7Z0H - chains C and K of the 19 polymer chains in the assembly; structure by electron microscopy, 2.60 A resolution.

[Chain C]
Molecule: DNA-directed RNA polymerases I and III subunit RPAC1
Source organism: Saccharomyces cerevisiae S288C
Reference sequence: P07703 (RPAC1_YEAST); residue numbers follow UniProt; this construct covers 1-335
Sequence (335 residues; each row starts with the number of its first residue):
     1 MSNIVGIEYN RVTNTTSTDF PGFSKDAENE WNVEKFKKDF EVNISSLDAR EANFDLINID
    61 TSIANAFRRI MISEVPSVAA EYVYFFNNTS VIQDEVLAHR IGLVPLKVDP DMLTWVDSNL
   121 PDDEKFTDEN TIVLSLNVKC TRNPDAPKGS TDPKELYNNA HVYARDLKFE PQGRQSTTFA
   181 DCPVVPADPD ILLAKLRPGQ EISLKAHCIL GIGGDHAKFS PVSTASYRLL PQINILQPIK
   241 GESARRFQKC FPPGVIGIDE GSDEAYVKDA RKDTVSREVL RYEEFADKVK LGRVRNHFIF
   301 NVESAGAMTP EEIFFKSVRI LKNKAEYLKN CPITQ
UniProt features mapped onto this chain:
  - modified residue: S2 (N-acetylserine), S17 (Phosphoserine)

[Chain K]
Molecule: DNA-directed RNA polymerases I and III subunit RPAC2
Source organism: Saccharomyces cerevisiae S288C
Reference sequence: P28000 (RPAC2_YEAST); residues 1-142 here = UniProt positions 1-142
Sequence (142 residues; numbered 1 to 142; the number before each row is that of its first residue):
     1 MTEDIEQKKT ATEVTPQEPK HIQEEEEQDV DMTGDEEQEE EPDREKIKLL TQATSEDGTS
    61 ASFQIVEEDH TLGNALRYVI MKNPDVEFCG YSIPHPSENL LNIRIQTYGE TTAVDALQKG
   121 LKDLMDLCDV VESKFTEKIK SM
Not modelled in the structure: 1-41
UniProt features mapped onto this chain:
  - modified residue (Phosphothreonine): T15, T33
  - cross-link: K134 (Glycyl lysine isopeptide (Lys-Gly) (interchain with G-Cter in ubiquitin))
Reported in the primary citation:
  - mutagenesis - T136E/K140E: unchanged growth

[Interface between chain C and chain K]
Contacting residue pairs (82; chain C residue first):
  D19(C) - Y78(K)  hydrogen bond
  D19(C) - K82(K)  salt bridge
  F20(C) - M81(K)
  P21(C) - M81(K)
  P21(C) - K82(K)
  P21(C) - P84(K)  hydrophobic
  N29(C) - K82(K)  hydrogen bond (backbone-side chain)
  E30(C) - K82(K)
  W31(C) - K82(K)  hydrogen bond (backbone-backbone)
  W31(C) - D123(K)  hydrogen bond
  W31(C) - L127(K)  hydrophobic
  V33(C) - D126(K)
  V33(C) - V130(K)  hydrophobic
  F36(C) - L127(K)  hydrophobic
  F36(C) - V130(K)  hydrophobic
  F36(C) - V131(K)  hydrophobic
  K37(C) - V130(K)
  K37(C) - K134(K)  hydrogen bond (backbone-side chain)
  F40(C) - V131(K)  hydrophobic
  F40(C) - K134(K)  hydrogen bond (backbone-side chain)
  E41(C) - K138(K)
  V42(C) - K134(K)
  V42(C) - F135(K)  hydrophobic
  V42(C) - K138(K)
  I44(C) - K138(K)
  I44(C) - I139(K)  hydrophobic
  I44(C) - M142(K)  hydrophobic
  L47(C) - I139(K)  hydrophobic
  L47(C) - M142(K)  hydrophobic
  I59(C) - V131(K)  hydrophobic
  D60(C) - Y78(K)
  S62(C) - N74(K)
  S62(C) - A75(K)
  S62(C) - Y78(K)
  I63(C) - A75(K)  hydrophobic
  I63(C) - L124(K)  hydrophobic
  I63(C) - L127(K)  hydrophobic
  A66(C) - T71(K)
  F67(C) - V131(K)  hydrophobic
  R69(C) - D69(K)  salt bridge
  R69(C) - H70(K)
  R69(C) - T71(K)  hydrogen bond
  I70(C) - T71(K)
  E74(C) - T71(K)
  E311(C) - F135(K)
  E311(C) - I139(K)
  F314(C) - F135(K)  hydrophobic
  F315(C) - E132(K)
  F315(C) - T136(K)
  V318(C) - C128(K)
  V318(C) - E132(K)
  R319(C) - E132(K)  salt bridge
  L321(C) - C128(K)  hydrophobic
  K322(C) - M125(K)
  K322(C) - C128(K)
  K322(C) - D129(K)  salt bridge
  K324(C) - E68(K)  salt bridge
  A325(C) - L121(K)
  A325(C) - M125(K)  hydrophobic
  E326(C) - M125(K)
  Y327(C) - D43(K)  hydrogen bond
  Y327(C) - K46(K)
  L328(C) - K46(K)
  L328(C) - I65(K)  hydrophobic
  L328(C) - L121(K)
  K329(C) - Q118(K)
  K329(C) - L121(K)
  K329(C) - M125(K)
  C331(C) - D43(K)
  C331(C) - K46(K)
  P332(C) - D43(K)
  P332(C) - R44(K)
  P332(C) - I47(K)
  I333(C) - I47(K)  hydrophobic
  I333(C) - L49(K)
  I333(C) - V114(K)  hydrophobic
  T334(C) - R44(K)  hydrogen bond (side chain-backbone)
  T334(C) - I47(K)  hydrogen bond (backbone-backbone)
  T334(C) - K48(K)
  T334(C) - L49(K)  hydrogen bond (backbone-backbone)
  Q335(C) - L49(K)
  Q335(C) - T51(K)
Also at the interface, not in a pair above, chain C (43 interface residues in all): N43, F54
Also at the interface, not in a pair above, chain K (45 interface residues in all): F63, L72, L76, R77, N83, L117, K119, K122

[Overview]
The interface between chain C and chain K involves 43 residues on one side and 45 on the other, with 11
hydrogen bonds and 5 salt bridges. Polar contacts include D19(C)-K82(K), R69(C)-D69(K) and R319(C)-E132(K).
From the paper: T136E/K140E of chain K leave growth unchanged.
Chain C is DNA-directed RNA polymerases I and III subunit RPAC1 and chain K is DNA-directed RNA polymerases I
and III subunit RPAC2, both from Saccharomyces cerevisiae S288C; the structure, Structure of yeast RNA
Polymerase III-Ty1 integrase complex at 2.6 A (focus subunit AC40), was determined by electron microscopy
together with 7Z2Z, 7Z30, 7Z31 and 8BWS from the same study.
